PDB entry 4RQP | X-ray diffraction, 3.15 A resolution | chains N and O of the 15 polymer chains in the assembly

[Chain N]
Protein: Capsid protein VP3
From: Enterovirus A71
UniProtKB: F6KTB0 (F6KTB0_9ENTO); residues 1-242 here correspond to UniProt positions 324-565 (UniProt number = residue number + 323)
Sequence (242 residues; row label = number of the first residue in the row):
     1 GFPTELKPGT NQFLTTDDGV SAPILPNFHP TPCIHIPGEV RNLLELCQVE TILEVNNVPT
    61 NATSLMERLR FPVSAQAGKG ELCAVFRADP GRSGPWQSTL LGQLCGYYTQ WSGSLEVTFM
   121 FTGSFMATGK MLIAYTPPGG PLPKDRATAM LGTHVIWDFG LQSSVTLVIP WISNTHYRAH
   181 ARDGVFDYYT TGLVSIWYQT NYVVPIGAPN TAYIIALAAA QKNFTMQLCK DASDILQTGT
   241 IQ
Disordered / not traced: 176-188, 239-242
Construct notes: engineered mutation Gln227 (Lys550 in F6KTB0)

[Chain O]
Protein: Capsid protein VP0
From: Enterovirus A71
UniProtKB: F6KTB0 (F6KTB0_9ENTO); residue numbers follow UniProt; this construct covers 1-323
Sequence (323 residues; each row starts with the number of its first residue):
     1 MGSQVSTQRS GSHENSNSAT EGSTINYTTI NYYKDSYAAT AGKQSLKQDP DKFANPVKDI
    61 FTEMAAPLKS PSAEACGYSD RVAQLTIGNS TITTQEAANI IVGYGEWPSY CSDSDATAVD
   121 KPTRPDVSVN RFYTLDTKLW EKSSKGWYWK FPDVLTETGV FGQNAQFHYL YRSGFCIHVQ
   181 CNASKFHQGA LLVAVLPEYV IGTVAGGTGT EDSHPPYKQT QPGADGFELQ HPYVLDAGIP
   241 ISQLTVCPHQ WINLRTNNCA TIIVPYINAL PFDSALNHCN FGLLVVPISP LDYDQGATPV
   301 IPITITLAPM CSEFAGLRQA VTQ
Disordered / not traced: 1-81, 320-323

[Chain N / chain O interface]
Pairs across the interface (72; chain N residue first):
  Ile34(N) - Ala269(O)
  Ile34(N) - Leu270(O)
  Ile34(N) - Pro271(O)
  His35(N) - Glu106(O)  salt bridge
  Ile36(N) - Asn268(O)
  Pro37(N) - Glu106(O)
  Pro37(N) - Tyr266(O)
  Pro37(N) - Ile267(O)  hydrophobic
  Gly38(N) - Tyr104(O)
  Val49(N) - Thr245(O)
  Val49(N) - Val246(O)  hydrophobic
  Glu50(N) - Thr245(O)  hydrogen bond (backbone-side chain)
  Thr51(N) - Ser242(O)
  Thr51(N) - Gln243(O)
  Thr51(N) - Thr245(O)
  Ile52(N) - Ser242(O)  hydrogen bond (backbone-backbone)
  Ile52(N) - Trp251(O)  hydrophobic
  Glu54(N) - Tyr233(O)  hydrogen bond
  Leu65(N) - Tyr233(O)
  Met66(N) - Pro232(O)  hydrophobic
  Met66(N) - Tyr233(O)
  Met66(N) - Pro287(O)
  Arg68(N) - Tyr233(O)
  Leu69(N) - Ile241(O)  hydrophobic
  Leu69(N) - Ser242(O)
  Leu69(N) - Ile288(O)  hydrophobic
  Arg70(N) - Ile288(O)
  Arg70(N) - Pro290(O)
  Ser98(N) - Ser242(O)  hydrogen bond (backbone-side chain)
  Ser98(N) - Gln243(O)  hydrogen bond (backbone-side chain)
  Thr99(N) - Gln243(O)
  Leu100(N) - Gln243(O)
  Leu100(N) - Val246(O)  hydrophobic
  Gln103(N) - Gln243(O)
  Met120(N) - Asn253(O)
  Phe121(N) - Asn253(O)  hydrogen bond (backbone-side chain)
  Phe121(N) - Arg255(O)
  Thr122(N) - Gln188(O)
  Thr122(N) - Gly189(O)
  Thr122(N) - Ala190(O)
  Thr122(N) - Asn253(O)
  Thr122(N) - Ser289(O)  hydrogen bond
  Gly123(N) - Gln188(O)
  Gly123(N) - Arg255(O)
  Ser124(N) - Lys185(O)
  Ser124(N) - His187(O)
  Ser124(N) - Gln188(O)  hydrogen bond (backbone-side chain)
  Ser124(N) - Arg255(O)
  Phe125(N) - Lys185(O)  hydrogen bond (backbone-backbone)
  Phe125(N) - Arg255(O)
  Met126(N) - Lys185(O)
  Ala127(N) - Arg255(O)  hydrogen bond (backbone-side chain)
  Phe159(N) - Arg255(O)  hydrogen bond (backbone-side chain)
  Leu161(N) - Arg255(O)
  Gln162(N) - Arg255(O)
  Gln162(N) - Thr256(O)
  Ile206(N) - Phe186(O)
  Gly207(N) - Phe186(O)
  Gly207(N) - Asp294(O)  hydrogen bond (backbone-side chain)
  Ala208(N) - Phe186(O)
  Ala208(N) - Asp294(O)
  Pro209(N) - Phe186(O)
  Pro209(N) - Gln188(O)
  Pro209(N) - Asp292(O)
  Pro209(N) - Asp294(O)
  Thr211(N) - Gln188(O)  hydrogen bond (backbone-side chain)
  Ala212(N) - Gln188(O)
  Tyr213(N) - Ser289(O)
  Tyr213(N) - Pro290(O)
  Ile215(N) - Trp251(O)  hydrophobic
  Ile215(N) - Ile288(O)  hydrophobic
  Leu217(N) - Trp251(O)  hydrophobic
Interface residues without a listed pair, chain N (43 interface residues in all): Leu46, Tyr202, Pro205, Asn210
Interface residues without a listed pair, chain O (35 interface residues in all): Asp113, Pro265, Val286, Tyr293

[Summary]
43 residues of chain N and 35 residues of chain O are in contact; the contacts include 13 hydrogen bonds and 1
salt bridge. Polar pairs include His35(N)-Glu106(O), Glu50(N)-Thr245(O) and Glu54(N)-Tyr233(O).
Chain N is Capsid protein VP3 and chain O is Capsid protein VP0, both from Enterovirus A71; the structure,
Crystal structure of the natually occurring empty particle of a clinical C4 strain EV71, was determined by
X-ray diffraction, deposited together with 4RR3 and 4RS5.
